PDB entry 8ODN | electron microscopy, 2.70 A resolution | chains B and D of the 26 polymer chains in the assembly

Chain B (and D):
Name: TPR repeat-containing protein PA4299
Organism: Pseudomonas aeruginosa PAO1
Notes: chain D of this document is another copy of the same molecule, construct and numbering; everything in this record applies to it too
UniProt: Q9HWA1 (Y4299_PSEAE); residue numbers follow UniProt; this construct covers 1-245
Chain sequence (255 residues; numbered 1 to 255; the number before each row is that of its first residue):
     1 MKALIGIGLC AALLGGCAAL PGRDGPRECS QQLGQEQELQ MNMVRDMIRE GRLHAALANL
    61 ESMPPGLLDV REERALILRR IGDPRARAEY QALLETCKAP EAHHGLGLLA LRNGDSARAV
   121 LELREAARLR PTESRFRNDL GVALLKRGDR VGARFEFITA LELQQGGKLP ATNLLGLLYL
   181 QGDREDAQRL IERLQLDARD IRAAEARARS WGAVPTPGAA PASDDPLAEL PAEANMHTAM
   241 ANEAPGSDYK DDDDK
Disordered / not traced: 1-27, 213-255
Sequence notes: expression tag (246-255)
Disulfide bonds: Cys29-Cys97

Chain B / chain D interface:
Residue-residue contacts (10):
  Gly51(B) - Glu162(D)
  Arg52(B) - Glu162(D)
  His54(B) - Phe155(D)
  His54(B) - Thr159(D)
  Ala55(B) - Leu163(D)  hydrophobic
  Ala58(B) - Pro131(D)
  Asn59(B) - Thr132(D)  hydrogen bond
  Glu61(B) - Pro131(D)
  Glu61(B) - Arg137(D)  salt bridge
  Ser62(B) - Pro131(D)
Interface residues without a listed pair, chain D (10 interface residues in all): Arg128, Ile158, Gln165

Overview:
The interface between chain B and chain D involves 8 residues on one side and 10 on the other; the contacts
include 1 hydrogen bond and 1 salt bridge. Among the polar pairs are Glu61(B)-Arg137(D) and
Asn59(B)-Thr132(D).
Both chains are TPR repeat-containing protein PA4299 (Pseudomonas aeruginosa PAO1). Entry 8ODN (RcpA-TadD with
C13 symmetry from the Pseudomonas aeruginosa Tight Adherence Secretion System) was determined by electron
microscopy.
